Entry 1RXS (X-ray diffraction, 2.80 A resolution); this record covers chains A and c of the 6 polymer chains in the assembly.

[Chain A]
Name: Uridine phosphorylase
Source organism: Escherichia coli
Notes: EC 2.4.2.3
UniProtKB: P12758 (UDP_ECOLI); residues 3001-3253 here correspond to UniProt positions 0-252 (UniProt number = residue number - 3001)
Chain sequence (253 residues; numbered 3001 to 3253; the number before each row is that of its first residue):
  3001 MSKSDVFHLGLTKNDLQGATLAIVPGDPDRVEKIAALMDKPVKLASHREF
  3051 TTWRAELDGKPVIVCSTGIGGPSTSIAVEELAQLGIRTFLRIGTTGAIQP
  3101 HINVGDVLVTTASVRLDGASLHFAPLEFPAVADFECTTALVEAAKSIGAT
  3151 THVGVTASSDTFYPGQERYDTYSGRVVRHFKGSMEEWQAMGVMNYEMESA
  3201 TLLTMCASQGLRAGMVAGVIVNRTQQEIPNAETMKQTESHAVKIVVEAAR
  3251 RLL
Unresolved in the structure: 3001-3003
Ion coordination: K+: Glu3049, Ile3069, Ser3073 (shared with 2 residues of chain a)
Small-molecule neighbours: 2'-deoxyuridine (DUR): Phe3007, His3008, Arg3048, Ile3076

[Chain c]
Name: Uridine phosphorylase
Source organism: Escherichia coli
Notes: EC 2.4.2.3
UniProtKB: P12758 (UDP_ECOLI); residues 2001-2253 here correspond to UniProt positions 0-252 (UniProt number = residue number - 2001)
Chain sequence (253 residues; each row starts with the number of its first residue):
  2001 MSKSDVFHLGLTKNDLQGATLAIVPGDPDRVEKIAALMDKPVKLASHREF
  2051 TTWRAELDGKPVIVCSTGIGGPSTSIAVEELAQLGIRTFLRIGTTGAIQP
  2101 HINVGDVLVTTASVRLDGASLHFAPLEFPAVADFECTTALVEAAKSIGAT
  2151 THVGVTASSDTFYPGQERYDTYSGRVVRHFKGSMEEWQAMGVMNYEMESA
  2201 TLLTMCASQGLRAGMVAGVIVNRTQQEIPNAETMKQTESHAVKIVVEAAR
  2251 RLL
Unresolved in the structure: 2001-2003, 2231-2238
Ion coordination: K+: Glu2049, Ile2069, Ser2073 (shared with 2 residues of chain C)
Small-molecule neighbours:
  - 2'-deoxyuridine (DUR), molecule 1: Phe2007, His2008, Arg2048
  - 2'-deoxyuridine (DUR), molecule 2: Ile2069, Arg2091, Thr2094, Thr2095, Gly2096, Phe2162, Gln2166, Arg2168, Tyr2195, Glu2196, Met2197, Glu2198, Ile2220, Val2221

[How chain A and chain c interact]
Residue-residue contacts (47; chain A residue first):
  Thr3111(A) with Val2131(c)
  Ala3112(A) with Pro2129(c), hydrophobic; Val2131(c), hydrophobic
  Ser3113(A) with Glu2127(c); Pro2129(c)
  Val3114(A) with Glu2127(c); Phe2128(c), hydrophobic; Pro2129(c)
  Arg3115(A) with Glu2127(c), hydrogen bond (backbone-backbone)
  Leu3116(A) with Glu2127(c)
  Phe3123(A) with Met2190(c)
  Ala3124(A) with Met2190(c), hydrophobic
  Pro3125(A) with Trp2187(c), hydrophobic; Met2190(c)
  Leu3126(A) with Leu2126(c); Glu2127(c)
  Glu3127(A) with Ser2113(c); Val2114(c); Arg2115(c), hydrogen bond (backbone-backbone); Leu2116(c); Leu2126(c)
  Phe3128(A) with Val2114(c), hydrophobic; Met2190(c), hydrophobic; Val2192(c), hydrophobic
  Pro3129(A) with Ala2112(c), hydrophobic; Ser2113(c); Val2114(c)
  Val3131(A) with Ala2112(c), hydrophobic; Val2155(c), hydrophobic
  Phe3134(A) with Phe2134(c), hydrophobic; Thr2137(c); Thr2138(c); Val2141(c), hydrophobic
  Thr3137(A) with Phe2134(c)
  Thr3138(A) with Phe2134(c)
  Val3141(A) with Phe2134(c), hydrophobic
  Val3155(A) with Val2131(c), hydrophobic
  Trp3187(A) with Pro2125(c), hydrophobic; Glu2127(c)
  Met3190(A) with Phe2123(c); Ala2124(c), hydrophobic; Phe2128(c), hydrophobic; Ala2207(c); Ser2208(c)
  Ala3207(A) with Met2190(c)
  Ser3208(A) with Ala2189(c); Met2190(c)
Other interface residues (no listed pair), chain A (28 interface residues in all): Ala3130, Val3153, His3179, Ala3189, Val3192
Other interface residues (no listed pair), chain c (27 interface residues in all): Thr2111, Ala2130, Val2153

[In short]
28 residues of chain A and 27 residues of chain c are in contact, with 2 hydrogen bonds. The backbones
hydrogen-bond at Arg3115(A)-Glu2127(c) and Glu3127(A)-Arg2115(c). Chain A binds 2'-deoxyuridine. Ligands of
chain c: 2'-deoxyuridine. Glu3049(A), Ile3069(A) and Ser3073(A) coordinate K+.
Both chains are Uridine phosphorylase (Escherichia coli). Entry 1RXS (E. coli uridine phosphorylase:
2'-deoxyuridine phosphate complex) was determined by X-ray diffraction, deposited together with 1T0U, 1RXC,
1RXU and 1RXY.
